PDB entry 7ZKP | electron microscopy, 3.20 A resolution | chains 2 and A of the 14 polymer chains in the assembly

[Chain 2]
Molecule: NADH dehydrogenase subunit 2
Organism: Yarrowia lipolytica
Notes: EC 1.6.5.3
UniProt: S5U4R9 (S5U4R9_YARLL); numbering as in UniProt (aligned over 1-469)
Sequence (469 residues; row label = number of the first residue in the row):
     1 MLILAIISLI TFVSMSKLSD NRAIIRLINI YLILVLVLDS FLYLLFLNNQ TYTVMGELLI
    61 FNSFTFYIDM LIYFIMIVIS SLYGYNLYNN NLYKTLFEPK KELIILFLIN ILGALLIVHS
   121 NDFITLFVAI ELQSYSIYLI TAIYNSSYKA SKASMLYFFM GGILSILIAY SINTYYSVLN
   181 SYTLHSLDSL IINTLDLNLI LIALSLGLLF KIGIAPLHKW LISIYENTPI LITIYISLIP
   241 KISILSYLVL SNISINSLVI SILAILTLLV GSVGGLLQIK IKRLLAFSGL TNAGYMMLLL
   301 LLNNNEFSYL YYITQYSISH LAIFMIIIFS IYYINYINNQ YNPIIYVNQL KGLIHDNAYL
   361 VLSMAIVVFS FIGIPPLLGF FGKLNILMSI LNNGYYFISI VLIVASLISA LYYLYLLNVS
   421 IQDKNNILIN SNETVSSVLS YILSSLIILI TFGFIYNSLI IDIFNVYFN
Modified residues: Met1 (N-formylmethionine; FME)
Residues lining bound ligands:
  - palmitoyl-linoleoyl phosphatidylcholine (CPL; 1-palmitoyl-2-linoleoyl-sn-glycero-3-phosphocholine): Leu36, Val37, Ser40, Tyr43, Tyr67, Met70, Leu71, Phe74, Phe307, Leu310, Tyr311, Thr314, Leu378, Leu449, Gly453, Tyr456, Ile460, Ile463, Phe464, Tyr467, Phe468
  - Phosphatidylinositol (T7X): Phe74, Ser437, Val438, Tyr441, Ile442, Ser445, Leu449

[Chain A]
Molecule: CIA30 domain-containing protein
Organism: Yarrowia lipolytica
UniProt: A0A1D8NEL0 (A0A1D8NEL0_YARLL); residues -5 to 237 here correspond to UniProt positions 1-243 (UniProt number = residue number + 6)
Sequence (290 residues; each row starts with the number of its first residue; numbers below 1 keep their minus sign (Met-5 is residue -5)):
    -5 MSFLTKALGG LKRLRPTETT EQVLVNFTKP NSLETVLTKC DEELGGYSTV NLALERPTTG
    55 KPYGRFFGNL SLDLPKDNKM VTRSGFAMFR TLDQPSSMFK TNAWNWEQYR HLELRVRGDR
   115 RKYFVNVQSA TPLASDLYQH RLFIQTPGEW ETVVIPIDDF ILTNKGVVQE QMAMDTANVY
   175 TVGIGLIDRQ YGPYNLDIEY IKAVAHPPLE FKPKKEYEVE KETILLTPGQ PMELGKGKVK
   235 ELEENLYFQG AEAAAKEAAA KAWSHPQFEK GGGSGGGSGG SAWSHPQFEK
Not modelled in the structure: -5 to 6, 223-284
Construct notes: expression tag (238-284)

[Interface between chain 2 and chain A]
Contacting residue pairs (38; chain 2 residue first):
  Asn145(2) with Met166(A)
  Ser146(2) with Met166(A); Ala167(A), hydrogen bond (backbone-backbone)
  Ser147(2) with Met166(A); Ala167(A)
  Tyr148(2) with Ala124(A); Thr125(A); Pro126(A); Asp130(A); Tyr132(A); Leu156(A); Met166(A), hydrophobic; Ala167(A)
  Lys149(2) with Asp169(A); Ala171(A)
  Ser151(2) with Met166(A)
  Lys152(2) with Asp169(A), salt bridge; Ala171(A); Asn172(A)
  Glu226(2) with Glu101(A)
  Leu276(2) with Arg9(A)
  Leu277(2) with Pro10(A)
  Gln278(2) with Arg9(A)
  Ile279(2) with Arg9(A); Pro10(A)
  Lys280(2) with Glu101(A), salt bridge
  Tyr336(2) with Arg104(A); His200(A)
  Ile337(2) with Arg104(A)
  Asn338(2) with Asp152(A)
  Asn339(2) with Asp152(A)
  Ile345(2) with Glu101(A)
  Tyr346(2) with Glu101(A); Gln102(A)
  Asn348(2) with Glu12(A)
  Tyr415(2) with Arg9(A)
  Asn426(2) with Pro202(A)
  Ile429(2) with Leu203(A), hydrophobic
Interface residues without a listed pair, chain 2 (24 interface residues in all): Leu411
Interface residues without a listed pair, chain A (26 interface residues in all): Arg7, Leu8, Gln165, Met168, Thr170

[Overview]
24 residues of chain 2 and 26 residues of chain A are in contact; the contacts include 1 hydrogen bond and 2
salt bridges. Among the polar pairs are Lys152(2)-Asp169(A), Lys280(2)-Glu101(A) and Ser146(2)-Ala167(A).
Ligands of chain 2: palmitoyl-linoleoyl phosphatidylcholine and Phosphatidylinositol.
Here chain 2 is NADH dehydrogenase subunit 2 and chain A is CIA30 domain-containing protein, both from
Yarrowia lipolytica. Entry 7ZKP (Late assembly intermediate of the proximal proton pumping module of complex I
with assembly factors NDUFAF1 ...) was determined by electron microscopy together with 7ZKQ from the same
study.
